PDB entry 8I6H | X-ray diffraction, 2.29 A resolution | chain A

# Chain A
Molecule: ASFV DNA sliding clamp
Organism: African swine fever virus BA71V
UniProtKB: Q65196 (VF301_ASFB7); residues 1-301 here = UniProt positions 1-301
Chain sequence (311 residues; each row starts with the number of its first residue):
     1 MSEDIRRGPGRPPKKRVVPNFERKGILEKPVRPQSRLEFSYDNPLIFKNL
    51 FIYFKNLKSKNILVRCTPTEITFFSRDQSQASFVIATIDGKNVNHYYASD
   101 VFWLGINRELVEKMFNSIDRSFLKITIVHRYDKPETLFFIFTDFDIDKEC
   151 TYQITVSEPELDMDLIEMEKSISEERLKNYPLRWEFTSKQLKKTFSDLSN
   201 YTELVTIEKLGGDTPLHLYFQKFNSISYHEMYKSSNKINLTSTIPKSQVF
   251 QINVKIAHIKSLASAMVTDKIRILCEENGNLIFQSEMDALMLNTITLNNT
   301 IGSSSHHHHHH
Not modelled in the structure: 1-21, 299-311
Modified positions: Mse1 (selenomethionine); Mse114, Mse163, Mse168, Mse231, Mse266, Mse287, Mse291 (selenomethionine; parent Met)
Differences from the reference sequence: expression tag (302-311)

# In short
Chain A is ASFV DNA sliding clamp (African swine fever virus BA71V); the structure, Crystal structure of the
African swine fever virus DNA sliding clamp (selenomethionine form), was determined by X-ray diffraction (same
publication as 8I6G).
